1NCR - chains A and B of the 4 polymer chains in the assembly; structure by X-ray diffraction, 2.70 A resolution.

[Chain A]
Molecule: coat protein VP1
Organism: Human rhinovirus 16
Reference sequence: Q82122 (POLG_HRV16); residues 1-285 here correspond to UniProt positions 569-853 (UniProt number = residue number + 568)
Chain sequence (285 residues; numbered 1 to 285; the number before each row is that of its first residue):
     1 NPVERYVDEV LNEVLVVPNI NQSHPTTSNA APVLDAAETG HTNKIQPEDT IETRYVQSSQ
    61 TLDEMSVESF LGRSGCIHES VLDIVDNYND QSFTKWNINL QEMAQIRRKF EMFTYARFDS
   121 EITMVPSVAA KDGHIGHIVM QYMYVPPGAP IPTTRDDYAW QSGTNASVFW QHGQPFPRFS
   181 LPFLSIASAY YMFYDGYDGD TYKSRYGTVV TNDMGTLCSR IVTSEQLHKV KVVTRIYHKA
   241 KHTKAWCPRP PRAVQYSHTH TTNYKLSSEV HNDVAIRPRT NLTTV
Ligand contacts: win63843 (W11; 3-{3,5-dimethyl-4-[3-(3-methyl-isoxazol-5-yl)-propoxy]-phenyl}-5-trifluoromethyl-[1,2,4]oxadiazole): Ile-77, Ile-98, Leu-100, Ile-122, Met-124, Tyr-142, Met-143, Tyr-144, Ala-166, Ser-167, Val-168, Phe-179, Leu-181, Leu-184, Tyr-190, Met-192, Asn-212, Met-214, Leu-217, Ile-236, His-238
UniProt features mapped onto this chain:
  - site: Val-285 (Cleavage)

[Chain B]
Molecule: coat protein VP2
Organism: Human rhinovirus 16
Reference sequence: Q82122 (POLG_HRV16); residues 1-261 here correspond to UniProt positions 70-330 (UniProt number = residue number + 69)
Chain sequence (261 residues; numbered 1 to 261; the number before each row is that of its first residue):
     1 SPSVEACGYS DRIIQITRGD STITSQDVAN AVVGYGVWPH YLTPQDATAI DKPTQPDTSS
    61 NRFYTLDSKM WNSTSKGWWW KLPDALKDMG IFGENMFYHF LGRSGYTVHV QCNASKFHQG
   121 TLLVVMIPEH QLATVNKGNV NAGYKYTHPG EAGREVGTQV ENEKQPSDDN WLNFDGTLLG
   181 NLLIFPHQFI NLRSNNSATL IVPYVNAVPM DSMVRHNNWS LVIIPVCQLQ SNNISNIVPI
   241 TVSISPMCAE FSGARAKTVV Q
Disordered / not traced: 1-9
UniProt features mapped onto this chain:
  - site: Gln-261 (Cleavage)

[Interface between chain A and chain B]
Residue-residue contacts (107):
  Ala-37(A) with Phe-189(B)
  Glu-38(A) with Ala-29(B); Gln-188(B); Phe-189(B), hydrogen bond (backbone-backbone); Asn-191(B), hydrogen bond; Ser-194(B), hydrogen bond; Asn-195(B)
  Thr-39(A) with Ala-29(B); Val-32(B); His-187(B); Gln-188(B), hydrogen bond (backbone-side chain)
  Gly-40(A) with His-187(B)
  His-41(A) with Asn-30(B); Ala-31(B)
  Thr-114(A) with Glu-129(B)
  Tyr-115(A) with Glu-129(B), hydrogen bond; Val-205(B), hydrogen bond (side chain-backbone); Asn-206(B)
  Ala-187(A) with Ala-207(B); Val-208(B), hydrophobic
  Ser-188(A) with Ala-207(B), hydrogen bond (backbone-backbone)
  Ala-189(A) with Ala-207(B)
  Tyr-191(A) with Glu-129(B); Asn-206(B), hydrogen bond; Ala-207(B); Val-208(B); Asp-211(B)
  Phe-193(A) with Glu-129(B); Gln-131(B)
  Tyr-194(A) with Glu-129(B); Gln-131(B), hydrogen bond (backbone-side chain); His-216(B)
  Asp-195(A) with Lys-81(B), salt bridge; Glu-129(B), hydrogen bond (backbone-side chain); His-130(B); His-216(B), hydrogen bond (backbone-side chain); Asn-217(B), hydrogen bond (backbone-backbone); Ser-220(B)
  Gly-196(A) with Arg-215(B)
  Tyr-197(A) with Ala-142(B), hydrogen bond (side chain-backbone); Gly-143(B), hydrogen bond (side chain-backbone); Tyr-144(B), hydrogen bond (side chain-backbone); Thr-147(B), hydrogen bond; His-148(B); Arg-215(B), hydrogen bond (backbone-backbone)
  Asp-198(A) with Arg-215(B)
  Gly-199(A) with Tyr-144(B); Arg-215(B)
  Asp-200(A) with Tyr-144(B); Val-260(B)
  Thr-201(A) with Tyr-144(B)
  Tyr-202(A) with Lys-164(B)
  Tyr-206(A) with His-130(B); Gln-131(B); Leu-132(B), hydrogen bond (side chain-backbone); Asn-141(B), hydrogen bond (backbone-side chain); Ala-142(B)
  Gly-207(A) with Gln-131(B)
  Thr-208(A) with Gln-131(B)
  Cys-247(A) with Tyr-35(B); Val-205(B), hydrophobic
  Pro-248(A) with Ile-184(B), hydrophobic; Phe-185(B)
  Arg-249(A) with Pro-128(B), hydrogen bond (side chain-backbone); Glu-129(B), hydrogen bond (side chain-backbone); Ile-184(B); Phe-185(B)
  Pro-250(A) with Thr-177(B); Asn-181(B); Ile-184(B); Phe-185(B)
  Pro-251(A) with Thr-177(B); Asn-181(B)
  Arg-252(A) with Asp-175(B), hydrogen bond (side chain-backbone); Gly-176(B)
  Ala-253(A) with Gly-176(B), hydrogen bond (backbone-backbone); Thr-177(B); Leu-178(B), hydrophobic
  Val-254(A) with Gly-176(B)
  His-258(A) with Gly-138(B); Asn-139(B)
  His-260(A) with Gln-131(B), hydrogen bond (backbone-side chain)
  Thr-261(A) with Gln-131(B); Asn-141(B), hydrogen bond
  Thr-262(A) with Gln-131(B), hydrogen bond (side chain-backbone); Leu-132(B), hydrogen bond (side chain-backbone); Ala-133(B), hydrogen bond (side chain-backbone); Asp-175(B)
  Asn-263(A) with Ala-133(B); Thr-134(B), hydrogen bond (side chain-backbone); Gly-138(B), hydrogen bond (side chain-backbone); Asn-139(B); Val-140(B), hydrogen bond (side chain-backbone); Asn-141(B), hydrogen bond
  Tyr-264(A) with Thr-134(B), hydrogen bond (backbone-backbone); Val-135(B); Asn-136(B), hydrogen bond (backbone-backbone); Ser-167(B), hydrogen bond; Asp-169(B), hydrogen bond; Leu-172(B), hydrophobic; Gly-176(B)
  Lys-265(A) with Asn-136(B)
  Leu-266(A) with Asn-136(B), hydrogen bond (backbone-side chain); Asp-169(B)
  Val-270(A) with Trp-171(B), hydrophobic
  Val-274(A) with Trp-171(B), hydrophobic
  Ile-276(A) with Leu-178(B), hydrophobic
Interface residues without a listed pair, chain B (57 interface residues in all): Asn-173, Leu-182, Val-214, Thr-258, Gln-261

[Summary]
The interface between chain A and chain B involves 43 residues on one side and 57 on the other, with 37
hydrogen bonds and 1 salt bridge. Polar contacts include Asp-195(A)/Lys-81(B), Glu-38(A)/Asn-191(B) and
Glu-38(A)/Ser-194(B). Ligands of chain A: win63843.
Chain A is coat protein VP1 and chain B is coat protein VP2, both from Human rhinovirus 16; the structure, The
structure of Rhinovirus 16 when complexed with pleconaril, an antiviral compound, was determined by X-ray
diffraction (same publication as 1NA1, 1NCQ, 1ND2 and 1ND3).
